Entry 3P6Z (X-ray diffraction, 1.70 A resolution); this record covers chains B and C of the 3 polymer chains in the assembly.

# Chain B
Molecule: Thrombin heavy chain
Source organism: Homo sapiens
Notes: EC 3.4.21.5; fragment: thrombin heavy chain
Reference sequence: P00734 (THRB_HUMAN); residue numbers follow UniProt; this construct covers 364-622
Chain sequence (259 residues; row label = number of the first residue in the row):
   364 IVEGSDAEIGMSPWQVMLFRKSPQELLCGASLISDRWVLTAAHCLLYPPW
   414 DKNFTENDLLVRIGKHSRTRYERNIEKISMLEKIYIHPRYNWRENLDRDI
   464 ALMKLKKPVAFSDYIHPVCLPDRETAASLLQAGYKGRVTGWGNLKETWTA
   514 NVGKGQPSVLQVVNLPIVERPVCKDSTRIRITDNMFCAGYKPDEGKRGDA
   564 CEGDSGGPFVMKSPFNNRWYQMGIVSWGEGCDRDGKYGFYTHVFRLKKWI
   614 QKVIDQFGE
Unresolved in the structure: 514-517
Cystine bridges: Cys391-Cys407, Cys536-Cys550, Cys564-Cys594
Covalently attached groups: compound 0G6 linked to His406, Ser568; N-acetylglucosamine (NAG) linked to Asn416
Metal / ion sites: Na+ site 1 near Phe417 (its only coordinating residue here); Na+ site 2: Arg596, Lys599
Ligand contacts: 0G6 (D-phenylalanyl-N-[(2S,3S)-6-{[amino(iminio)methyl]amino}-1-chloro-2-hydroxyhexan-3-yl]-L-prolinamide): Cys391, Tyr410, Trp413, Glu457, Asn458, Leu459, Ile542, Asp562, Ala563, Cys564, Glu565, Gly566, Asp567, Val588, Ser589, Trp590, Gly591, Glu592, Gly593, Cys594, Gly601
Curated features (UniProtKB/Swiss-Prot):
  - region: Ala551 to Val573 (High affinity receptor-binding region which is also known as the TP508 peptide)
  - active site (Charge relay system): His406, Asp462, Ser568
  - glycosylation: Asn416 (N-linked (GlcNAc...) (complex) asparagine)
  - natural variant: Met380 (M380T: In FA2D), Pro386 (P386T: Confirmed at protein level), Arg425 (R425C: In FA2D), Arg431 (R431H: In FA2D), Arg461 (R461W: In FA2D), Glu509 (E509A: In FA2D), Gly601 (G601V: In FA2D)
  - mutagenesis: Ser568 (S568A: Loss of catalytic activity; no effect on cleavage at R-198 by factor Xa)

# Chain C
Molecule: Coagulation factor V
Source organism: Homo sapiens
Notes: fragment: factor v, a2-b domain linker
Reference sequence: P12259 (FA5_HUMAN); residues 657-709 here correspond to UniProt positions 685-737 (UniProt number = residue number + 28)
Chain sequence (71 residues; row label = number of the first residue in the row):
   639 AHHHHHHVGTWENLYFQSIPDDDEDSYEIFEPPESTVMATRKMHDRLEPE
   689 DEESDADYDYQNRLAAALGIR
Unresolved in the structure: 639-665, 673-709
Differences from the reference sequence: expression tag (639-656)
Curated features (UniProtKB/Swiss-Prot):
  - site (Cleavage): Arg679, Lys680, Arg709
  - modified residue (Sulfotyrosine): Tyr665, Tyr696, Tyr698

# Chain B / chain C interface
Residue-residue contacts - 14 pairs, chain B then chain C:
  Phe382(B) - Phe668(C)  hydrophobic
  Gln387(B) - Phe668(C)
  Arg431(B) - Glu666(C)  salt bridge
  Arg431(B) - Phe668(C)
  Thr432(B) - Glu666(C)
  Thr432(B) - Ile667(C)
  Thr432(B) - Phe668(C)
  Thr432(B) - Glu669(C)  hydrogen bond (backbone-backbone)
  Arg433(B) - Glu669(C)  salt bridge
  Tyr434(B) - Glu669(C)  hydrogen bond (backbone-side chain)
  Tyr434(B) - Pro670(C)
  Tyr434(B) - Pro671(C)  hydrophobic
  Tyr434(B) - Glu672(C)
  Arg436(B) - Glu669(C)  salt bridge
Also at the interface, not in a pair above, chain B (10 interface residues in all): Glu388, Leu389, Arg425
Interface features reported in the paper:
  - interface residues, chain C: Glu666(C), Phe668(C), Glu669(C), Pro670(C), Glu672(C)

# Summary
Chain B and chain C form an interface of 10 and 7 residues respectively; the contacts include 2 hydrogen bonds
and 3 salt bridges. Among the polar pairs are Arg431(B)-Glu666(C), Arg433(B)-Glu669(C) and
Arg436(B)-Glu669(C). Compound 0G6 is covalently linked to His406(B). N-acetylglucosamine is covalently linked
to Asn416(B). From the paper: interface residues Glu666(C), Phe668(C) and Glu669(C) among others.
Chain B is Thrombin heavy chain and chain C is Coagulation factor V, both from Homo sapiens; the structure,
Structural basis of thrombin mediated factor V activation: essential role of the hirudin-like sequence
Glu666-Glu672 for ..., was determined by X-ray diffraction together with 3P70 from the same study.
